PDB entry 6D2N | X-ray diffraction, 1.90 A resolution | chain A

== Chain A ==
Molecule: Carbonic anhydrase
Source organism: Pseudomonas aeruginosa
Notes: EC 4.2.1.1
UniProt: A0A1G5JF57 (A0A1G5JF57_ACIBA); residue numbers follow UniProt; this construct covers 4-211
Amino-acid sequence (209 residues; numbered 3 to 211; the number before each row is that of its first residue):
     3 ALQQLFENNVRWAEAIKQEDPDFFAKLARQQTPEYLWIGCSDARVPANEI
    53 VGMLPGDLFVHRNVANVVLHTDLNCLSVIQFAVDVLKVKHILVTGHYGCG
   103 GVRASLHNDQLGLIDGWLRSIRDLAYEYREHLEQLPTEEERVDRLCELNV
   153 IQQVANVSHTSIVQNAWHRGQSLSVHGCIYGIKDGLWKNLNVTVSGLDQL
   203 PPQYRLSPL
Construct notes: expression tag (3)
Bound ions: Zn2+: Cys42, His98, Cys101 (together with sulfuric diamide)
Small-molecule neighbours: sulfuric diamide (FUS): Cys42, Asp44, Val66, Ala67, His98, Cys101, Gly102, Gly103

== Overview ==
Bound to chain A: sulfuric diamide. The Zn2+ site is built by Cys42, His98 and Cys101.
Chain A is Carbonic anhydrase (Pseudomonas aeruginosa); the structure, Beta Carbonic anhydrase in complex with
a sulfonamide anion, was determined by X-ray diffraction (same publication as 6D2J, 6D2M and 6D2O).
